PDB entry 8X2J | electron microscopy, 2.70 A resolution | chains C and D of the 8 polymer chains in the assembly

Chain C:
Protein: Polysulphide reductase NrfD
Organism: Chloroflexus aurantiacus (strain ATCC 29366 / DSM 635 / J-10-fl)
UniProt: A9WEV4 (A9WEV4_CHLAA); numbering as in UniProt (aligned over 1-486)
Sequence (486 residues; each row starts with the number of its first residue):
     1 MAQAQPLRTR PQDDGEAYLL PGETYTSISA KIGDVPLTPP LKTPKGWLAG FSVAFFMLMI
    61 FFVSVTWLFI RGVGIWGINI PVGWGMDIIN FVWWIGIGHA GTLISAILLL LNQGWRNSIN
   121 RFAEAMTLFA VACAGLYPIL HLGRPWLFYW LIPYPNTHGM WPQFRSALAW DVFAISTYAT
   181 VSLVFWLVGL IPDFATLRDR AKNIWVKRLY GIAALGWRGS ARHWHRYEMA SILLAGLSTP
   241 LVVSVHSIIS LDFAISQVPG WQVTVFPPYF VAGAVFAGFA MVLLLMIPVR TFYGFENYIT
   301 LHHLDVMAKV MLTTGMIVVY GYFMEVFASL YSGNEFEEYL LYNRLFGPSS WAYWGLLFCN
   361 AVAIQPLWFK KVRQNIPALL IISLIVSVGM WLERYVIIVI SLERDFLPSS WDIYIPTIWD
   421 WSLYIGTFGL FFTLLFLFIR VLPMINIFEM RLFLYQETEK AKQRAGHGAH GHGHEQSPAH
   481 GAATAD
Disordered / not traced: 1-15, 465-486
Ligand contacts:
  - heme c (HEC): Trp150, Thr157, His158, Met160
  - 2-heptyl-4-hydroxy quinoline N-oxide (HQO): Trp84, Ile88, Phe91, Gly135, Pro138, His141, Leu142, Phe148, Leu151, Ile152, Leu168, Asp171, Val172, Ile175, Ser176, Asp252
  - pe(15:0/15:0) (JL3; [(2R)-3-[2-azanylethoxy(oxidanyl)phosphoryl]oxy-2-pentadecanoyloxy-propyl] pentadecanoate): Leu103, Ile107, Leu110, Leu111, Asn112, Gln113, Thr239, Val243, Val271, Lys460
  - pe(16:0/14:0) (JLQ; [(2R)-3-[2-azanylethoxy(oxidanyl)phosphoryl]oxy-2-tetradecanoyloxy-propyl] hexadecanoate): Tyr18, Leu103, Leu108, Leu111, Gln113, Trp115, Pro268, Val271, Ala272, His302, Val306, Lys309, Val310, Thr313, Thr314, Ile317
  - JM9 (1,3-bis(13-methyltetradecanoyloxy)propan-2-yl pentadecanoate): Leu110, Met229, Ile232, Leu233, Gly236, Leu237, Thr239, Pro240, Val243, Ser244
What the authors report for this chain:
  - binding site for 2-heptyl-4-hydroxy quinoline N-oxide: Trp84, Ile88, Phe91, Pro138, His141, Leu168, Asp171, Ile175
  - contacts within the chain: Tyr178-His246, His99-His246 (hydrogen bond), Ile95-His246, Asp171-Asp252 (hydrogen bond)
  - conformationally variable residues (side-chain flip): His141, Asp171
  - catalytic residues: His141, Asp171 (proposed by the authors, not directly observed)

Chain D:
Protein: Quinol:cytochrome c oxidoreductase membrane protein
Organism: Chloroflexus aurantiacus (strain ATCC 29366 / DSM 635 / J-10-fl)
UniProt: A9WEV5 (A9WEV5_CHLAA); numbering as in UniProt (aligned over 1-179)
Sequence (179 residues; each row starts with the number of its first residue):
     1 MRNDVYGVMA EFPTPEALIE ATRKAKAAGY TKMDAFSPFP IEEVIEEIAH GDTGVPRLVL
    61 LFGLIGAASG FILQYIGNLV DYPLNVGGRP LDITNWPAMI PITFESGILL ASFAAAIGMI
   121 VLNGLPSPYH PVFNVPRFQY ASQDAFFLCI EATDPLFDRS RTSQFLRSLN PMQVSEVAY
Disordered / not traced: 1-4
Ligand contacts: JM9 (1,3-bis(13-methyltetradecanoyloxy)propan-2-yl pentadecanoate): Pro56, Val59, Leu60, Gly63, Ala67, Ile100, Phe104, Gly107, Ala111

Interface between chain C and chain D:
Residue-residue contacts (118; chain C residue first):
  Tyr25(C) - Pro15(D)
  Tyr25(C) - Phe39(D)  hydrophobic
  Tyr25(C) - Asp144(D)
  Thr26(C) - Asp144(D)
  Pro153(C) - Leu73(D)  hydrophobic
  Trp161(C) - Leu73(D)  hydrophobic
  Trp161(C) - Gly77(D)
  Trp161(C) - Asp81(D)  hydrogen bond
  Trp161(C) - Tyr82(D)
  Pro162(C) - Asn78(D)  hydrogen bond (backbone-side chain)
  Gln163(C) - Asn78(D)  hydrogen bond (backbone-side chain)
  Gln163(C) - Val86(D)
  Phe164(C) - Gln74(D)
  Phe164(C) - Asn78(D)
  Phe164(C) - Ala98(D)
  Phe164(C) - Ile102(D)  hydrophobic
  Arg165(C) - Asn78(D)
  Arg165(C) - Val86(D)
  Arg165(C) - Asn95(D)  hydrogen bond
  Arg165(C) - Ala98(D)
  Ala169(C) - Ile102(D)
  Trp170(C) - Ala98(D)  hydrophobic
  Trp170(C) - Pro101(D)  hydrophobic
  Trp170(C) - Ile102(D)
  Phe173(C) - Ile102(D)  hydrophobic
  Phe173(C) - Glu105(D)
  Phe173(C) - Ser106(D)
  Ala174(C) - Glu105(D)
  Thr177(C) - Glu105(D)
  Thr177(C) - Leu109(D)
  Thr180(C) - Phe113(D)
  Val181(C) - Ser112(D)
  Val184(C) - Ala116(D)  hydrophobic
  Val188(C) - Met119(D)  hydrophobic
  Ala195(C) - Ser142(D)
  Thr196(C) - Ser142(D)
  Arg198(C) - Phe133(D)
  Asp199(C) - Gln139(D)  hydrogen bond (backbone-side chain)
  Asp199(C) - Ser142(D)  hydrogen bond
  Asp199(C) - Gln143(D)
  Arg200(C) - Gln143(D)  hydrogen bond (backbone-side chain)
  Leu215(C) - Leu125(D)
  Leu215(C) - Ser127(D)
  Leu215(C) - Pro128(D)
  Gly216(C) - Leu125(D)
  Gly216(C) - Pro128(D)
  Trp217(C) - Asn123(D)
  Trp217(C) - Leu125(D)  hydrophobic
  Arg218(C) - Phe36(D)
  Arg218(C) - Gly124(D)  hydrogen bond (side chain-backbone)
  Arg218(C) - Leu125(D)
  Arg218(C) - Ser127(D)  hydrogen bond
  Arg218(C) - His130(D)
  Arg218(C) - Val132(D)
  Arg218(C) - Phe133(D)
  Arg218(C) - Phe138(D)
  Gly219(C) - Ala35(D)
  Gly219(C) - Phe36(D)
  Gly219(C) - Ser37(D)  hydrogen bond (backbone-backbone)
  Ser220(C) - Asp34(D)
  Ser220(C) - Ala35(D)
  Ser220(C) - Phe36(D)
  Ala221(C) - Asp34(D)  hydrogen bond (backbone-side chain)
  Ala221(C) - Ala35(D)  hydrogen bond (backbone-backbone)
  Ala221(C) - Ile45(D)
  Ala221(C) - Ile48(D)  hydrophobic
  Arg222(C) - Asp34(D)  salt bridge
  Arg222(C) - Ala49(D)
  Arg222(C) - Glu151(D)  salt bridge
  His223(C) - Asn123(D)  hydrogen bond (side chain-backbone)
  Trp224(C) - Ser37(D)  hydrogen bond (side chain-backbone)
  Trp224(C) - Pro38(D)
  Trp224(C) - Phe39(D)
  Trp224(C) - Pro40(D)
  Trp224(C) - Ile45(D)  hydrophobic
  His225(C) - Ile45(D)
  His225(C) - Ala49(D)  hydrogen bond (side chain-backbone)
  His225(C) - Gly51(D)
  His225(C) - Thr53(D)
  Arg226(C) - Thr53(D)  hydrogen bond (side chain-backbone)
  Arg226(C) - Val55(D)
  Arg226(C) - Met119(D)
  Arg226(C) - Leu122(D)
  Arg226(C) - Asn123(D)
  Tyr227(C) - Met119(D)  hydrophobic
  Glu228(C) - Pro40(D)
  Met229(C) - Thr53(D)
  Met229(C) - Pro56(D)  hydrophobic
  Ala230(C) - Met119(D)  hydrophobic
  Leu233(C) - Val55(D)  hydrophobic
  Leu233(C) - Pro56(D)  hydrophobic
  Leu233(C) - Val59(D)  hydrophobic
  Leu234(C) - Ser112(D)
  Leu234(C) - Ala115(D)  hydrophobic
  Leu237(C) - Val59(D)  hydrophobic
  Leu237(C) - Ile108(D)
  Leu237(C) - Ala111(D)  hydrophobic
  Leu237(C) - Ser112(D)
  Pro240(C) - Phe104(D)
  Leu241(C) - Glu105(D)
  Leu241(C) - Ile108(D)  hydrophobic
  Ser244(C) - Phe104(D)
  Ser244(C) - Glu105(D)  hydrogen bond
  Val245(C) - Glu105(D)
  Ile248(C) - Pro101(D)  hydrophobic
  Ile248(C) - Glu105(D)
  Phe448(C) - Pro38(D)
  Arg451(C) - Pro38(D)
  Arg451(C) - Phe39(D)
  Arg451(C) - Ser142(D)  hydrogen bond (side chain-backbone)
  Leu452(C) - Phe39(D)  hydrophobic
  Leu452(C) - Pro40(D)
  Tyr455(C) - Ile19(D)
  Tyr455(C) - Phe39(D)  hydrophobic
  Tyr455(C) - Ile41(D)
  Tyr455(C) - Glu43(D)  hydrogen bond
  Glu459(C) - Glu16(D)
  Lys462(C) - Glu16(D)  salt bridge
Other interface residues (no listed pair), chain C (57 interface residues in all): Ser29, Gly159, Met160, Ile191, Ala214
Other interface residues (no listed pair), chain D (64 interface residues in all): Met33, Val44, Leu84, Pro90, Ile120, Pro126, Phe146

Summary:
The interface between chain C and chain D involves 57 residues on one side and 64 on the other; the contacts
include 19 hydrogen bonds and 3 salt bridges. Polar pairs include Arg222(C)-Asp34(D), Arg222(C)-Glu151(D) and
Lys462(C)-Glu16(D). The paper reports catalytic residues His141(C) and Asp171(C); a binding site for
2-heptyl-4-hydroxy quinoline N-oxide at Trp84(C), Ile88(C) and Phe91(C) among others.
Here chain C is Polysulphide reductase NrfD and chain D is Quinol:cytochrome c oxidoreductase membrane
protein, both from Chloroflexus aurantiacus (strain ATCC 29366 / DSM 635 / J-10-fl). Entry 8X2J (Cryo-EM
structure of the photosynthetic alternative complex III with a quinone inhibitor HQNO from Chloroflexus
aurantiacus) was determined by electron microscopy (same publication as 8K9E and 8K9F).
